Entry 9MHW (X-ray diffraction, 1.52 A resolution); this record covers chain A.

[Chain A]
Protein: Toll-like receptor 8
From: Homo sapiens
Reference sequence: Q9NR97 (TLR8_HUMAN); residue numbers follow UniProt; this construct covers 27-827
Sequence (807 residues; numbered 27 to 833; the number before each row is that of its first residue):
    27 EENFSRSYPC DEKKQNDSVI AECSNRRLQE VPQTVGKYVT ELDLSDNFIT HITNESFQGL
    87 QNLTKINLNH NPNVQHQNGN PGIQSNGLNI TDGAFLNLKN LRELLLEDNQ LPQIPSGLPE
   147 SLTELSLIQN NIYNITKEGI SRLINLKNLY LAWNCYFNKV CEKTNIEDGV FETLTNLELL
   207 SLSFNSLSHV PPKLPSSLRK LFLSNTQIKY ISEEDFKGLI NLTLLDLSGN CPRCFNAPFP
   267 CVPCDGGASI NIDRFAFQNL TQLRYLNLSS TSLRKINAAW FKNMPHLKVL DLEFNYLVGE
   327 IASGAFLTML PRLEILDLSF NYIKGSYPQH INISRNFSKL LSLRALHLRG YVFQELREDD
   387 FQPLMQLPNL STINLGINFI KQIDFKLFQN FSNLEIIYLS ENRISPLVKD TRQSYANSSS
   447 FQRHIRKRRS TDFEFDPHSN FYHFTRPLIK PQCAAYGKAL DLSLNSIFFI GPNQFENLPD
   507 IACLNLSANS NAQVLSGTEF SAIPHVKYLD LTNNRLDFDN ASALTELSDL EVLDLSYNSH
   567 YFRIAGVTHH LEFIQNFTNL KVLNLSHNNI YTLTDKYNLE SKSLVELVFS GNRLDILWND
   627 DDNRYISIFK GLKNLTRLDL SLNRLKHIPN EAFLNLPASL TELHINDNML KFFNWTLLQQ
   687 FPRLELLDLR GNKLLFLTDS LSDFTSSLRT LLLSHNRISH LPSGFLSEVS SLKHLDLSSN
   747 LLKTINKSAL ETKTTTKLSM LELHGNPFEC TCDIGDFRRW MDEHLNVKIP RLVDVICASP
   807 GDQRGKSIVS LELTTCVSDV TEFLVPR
Disordered / not traced: 27-31, 100-112, 435-459, 817-833
Differences from the reference sequence: expression tag (828-833)
Cystine bridges: Cys-36/Cys-49, Cys-181/Cys-187, Cys-257/Cys-270, Cys-260/Cys-267, Cys-479/Cys-509, Cys-776/Cys-803
Covalent attachments: N-acetylglucosamine (NAG) linked to Asn-80, Asn-88, Asn-115, Asn-247, Asn-285, Asn-416, Asn-511, Asn-546, Asn-640, Asn-680; glycan linked to Asn-293, Asn-590
Metal / ion sites: Ni2+: His-312, Glu-757, His-790
Ligand contacts: A1BLT ((3S)-3-[(2-amino-5-{[2-methoxy-5-({[(3S)-oxolan-3-yl]amino}methyl)phenyl]methyl}-5H-pyrimido[5,4-b]indol-4-yl)amino]hexan-1-ol): Phe-261, Phe-346, Tyr-348, Ile-349, Lys-350, Gly-351, Ser-352, Tyr-353, Gly-376, Val-378, Ile-403, Phe-405, Lys-407, Arg-429, Val-520, Ser-522, Asp-543, Asp-545, Gly-572, Val-573, Thr-574

[In short]
Ligands of chain A: compound A1BLT. N-acetylglucosamine is covalently linked to Asn-80, Asn-88, Asn-115,
Asn-247, Asn-285 and Asn-293 and 6 more. The Ni2+ site is built by His-312, Glu-757 and His-790.
Chain A is Toll-like receptor 8 (Homo sapiens); the structure, Human TLR8 ectodomain with small molecule
agonist 9, was determined by X-ray diffraction together with 9MHV, 9MHX and 9MHY from the same study.
